PDB entry 6OQS | electron microscopy, 3.30 A resolution | chains A and D of the 22 polymer chains in the assembly

== Chain A ==
Molecule: ATP synthase subunit alpha
Source organism: Escherichia coli
Notes: EC 7.1.2.2
UniProtKB: A0A073FQ32 (A0A073FQ32_ECOLX); numbering as in UniProt (aligned over 1-513)
Sequence (513 residues; row label = number of the first residue in the row):
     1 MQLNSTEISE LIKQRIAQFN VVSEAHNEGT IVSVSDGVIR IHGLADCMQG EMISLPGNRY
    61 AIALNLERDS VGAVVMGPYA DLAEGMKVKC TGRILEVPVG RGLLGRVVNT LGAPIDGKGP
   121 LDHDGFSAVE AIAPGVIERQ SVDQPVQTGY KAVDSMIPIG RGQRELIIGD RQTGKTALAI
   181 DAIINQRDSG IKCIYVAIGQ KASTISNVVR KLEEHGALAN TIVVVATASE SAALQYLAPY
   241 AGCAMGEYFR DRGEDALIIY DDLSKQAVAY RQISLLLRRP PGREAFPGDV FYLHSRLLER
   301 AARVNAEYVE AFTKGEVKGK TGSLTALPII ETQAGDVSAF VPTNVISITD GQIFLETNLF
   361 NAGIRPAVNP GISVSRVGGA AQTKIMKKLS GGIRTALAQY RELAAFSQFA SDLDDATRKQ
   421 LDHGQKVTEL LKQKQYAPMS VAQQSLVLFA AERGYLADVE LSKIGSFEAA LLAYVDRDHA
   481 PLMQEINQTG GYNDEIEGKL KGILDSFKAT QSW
Unresolved in the structure: 1-3, 512-513
Bound ions: Mg2+: Thr176 (together with ATP)
Ligand contacts: ATP (adenosine-5'-triphosphate): Tyr150, Arg171, Gln172, Thr173, Gly174, Lys175, Thr176, Ala177, Glu331, Phe360, Arg365, Pro366, Gln433, Lys434, Gln435

== Chain D ==
Molecule: ATP synthase subunit beta
Source organism: Escherichia coli
Notes: EC 7.1.2.2
UniProtKB: A0A0F6CB56 (A0A0F6CB56_ECOLX); residues 0-459 here correspond to UniProt positions 1-460 (UniProt number = residue number + 1)
Sequence (471 residues; numbered -11 to 459; the number before each row is that of its first residue; numbers below 1 keep their minus sign (Met-11 is residue -11)):
   -11 MRGSHHHHHH GMATGKIVQV IGAVVDVEFP QDAVPRVYDA LEVQNGNERL VLEVQQQLGG
    49 GIVRTIAMGS SDGLRRGLDV KDLEHPIEVP VGKATLGRIM NVLGEPVDMK GEIGEEERWA
   109 IHRAAPSYEE LSNSQELLET GIKVIDLMAP FAKGGKVGLF GGAGVGKTVN MMELIRNIAI
   169 EHSGYSVFAG VGERTREGND FYHEMTDSNV IDKVSLVYGQ MNEPPGNRLR VALTGLTMAE
   229 KFRDEGRDVL LFVDNIYRYT LAGTEVSALL GRMPSAVGYQ PTLAEEMGVL QERITSTKTG
   289 SITSVQAVYV PADDLTDPSP ATTFAHLDAT VVLSRQIASL GIYPAVDPLD STSRQLDPLV
   349 VGQEHYDTAR GVQSILQRYQ ELKDIIAILG MDELSEEDKL VVARARKIQR FLSQPFFVAE
   409 VFTGSPGKYV SLKDTIRGFK GIMEGEYDHL PEQAFYMVGS IEEAVEKAKK L
Unresolved in the structure: -11 to -1
Differences from the reference sequence: initiating methionine (-11); expression tag (-10 to -1); conflict Ala137 (Cys138 in A0A0F6CB56)
Bound ions: Mg2+: Thr156 (together with ADP, phosphate ion)
Ligand contacts: ADP (adenosine-5'-diphosphate): Gly150, Ala151, Gly152, Val153, Gly154, Lys155, Thr156, Val157, Glu185, Tyr331, Phe404, Ala407, Phe410, Thr411

== Chain A / chain D interface ==
Pairs across the interface - 42 pairs, chain A then chain D:
  Val32(A) with Gly47(D)
  Ser33(A) with Gln45(D), hydrogen bond (side chain-backbone)
  Val34(A) with Gln44(D); Gln45(D), hydrogen bond (backbone-backbone)
  Ser35(A) with Gln44(D)
  Asp36(A) with Gln44(D); Arg260(D), salt bridge
  Tyr79(A) with Tyr26(D)
  Ala83(A) with Gln45(D)
  Glu84(A) with Gln19(D); Val22(D); Gln45(D), hydrogen bond (backbone-side chain)
  Val107(A) with Tyr116(D)
  Ile115(A) with Tyr116(D)
  Asp116(A) with Tyr116(D); Glu117(D)
  Arg171(A) with Phe312(D)
  Gln172(A) with Arg342(D)
  Lys201(A) with Glu280(D); His314(D), hydrogen bond (side chain-backbone); Asp316(D), salt bridge
  Ala202(A) with Leu119(D); Glu280(D), hydrogen bond (backbone-side chain)
  Ser203(A) with Leu119(D)
  Ser206(A) with Tyr116(D); Asn121(D), hydrogen bond
  Arg210(A) with Asn121(D), hydrogen bond
  Ala228(A) with Glu280(D); His314(D)
  Ser229(A) with Glu280(D)
  Ala232(A) with Glu273(D)
  Gln272(A) with Pro269(D); Thr270(D); Glu273(D), hydrogen bond
  Leu275(A) with Met261(D), hydrophobic; Pro262(D); Pro269(D), hydrophobic
  Leu276(A) with Arg260(D)
  Arg278(A) with Gly259(D), hydrogen bond (side chain-backbone)
  Pro281(A) with Met261(D)
  Ala285(A) with Ser263(D)
  Gln333(A) with Thr304(D)
Other interface residues (no listed pair), chain A (38 interface residues in all): Ala80, Asp81, Gln200, Ile205, Asn207, Val268, Arg271, Arg279, Glu284, Arg365
Other interface residues (no listed pair), chain D (36 interface residues in all): Arg24, Val25, Leu46, Ala113, Ala264, Ala272, Gly276, Ala309, Ala313, Leu315, Thr340, Arg358

== Overview ==
38 residues of chain A and 36 residues of chain D are in contact, with 9 hydrogen bonds and 2 salt bridges.
Polar contacts include Asp36(A)-Arg260(D), Lys201(A)-Asp316(D) and Ser33(A)-Gln45(D). Ligands of chain A: ATP.
Chain D binds ADP.
Here chain A is ATP synthase subunit alpha and chain D is ATP synthase subunit beta, both from Escherichia
coli. Entry 6OQS (E. coli ATP synthase State 1b) was determined by electron microscopy (same publication as
6OQR, 6OQT, 6OQU, 6OQV, 6OQW, 6PQV and 3 further entries).
